Entry 6V8K (X-ray diffraction, 1.84 A resolution); this record covers chain A.

[Chain A]
Name: Histone acetyltransferase p300
Source organism: Homo sapiens
Notes: EC 2.3.1.48, 2.3.1.-
Reference sequence: Q09472 (EP300_HUMAN); numbering as in UniProt; present here: 1287-1519, 1581-1663
Amino-acid sequence (323 residues; row label = number of the first residue in the row; note: 56 numbers in that range are skipped by the numbering (no residue carries them; nothing is unmodelled there)):
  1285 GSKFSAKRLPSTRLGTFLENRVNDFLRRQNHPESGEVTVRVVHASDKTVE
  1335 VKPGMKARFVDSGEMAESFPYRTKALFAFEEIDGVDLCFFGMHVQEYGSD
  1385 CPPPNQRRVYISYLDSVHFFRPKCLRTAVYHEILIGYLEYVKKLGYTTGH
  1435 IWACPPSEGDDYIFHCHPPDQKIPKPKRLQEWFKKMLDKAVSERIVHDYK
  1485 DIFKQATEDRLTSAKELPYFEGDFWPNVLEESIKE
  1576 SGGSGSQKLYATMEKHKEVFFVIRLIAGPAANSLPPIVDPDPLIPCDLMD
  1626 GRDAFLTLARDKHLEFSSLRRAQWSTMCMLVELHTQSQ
Not modelled in the structure: 1285, 1576-1581, 1663
Construct notes: expression tag (1285-1286); engineered mutation F1467 (Tyr in Q09472); linker (1576-1580)
Small-molecule neighbours:
  - coenzyme A (COA): Y1397, L1398, D1399, S1400, R1410, T1411, Y1414, W1436, C1438, P1439, P1440, Y1446, Q1455, K1456, I1457, P1458, K1459, R1462, L1463, W1466, F1467
  - QS4 (1-(2-methyl-1H-indol-3-yl)-2-[(2R)-2-methylpiperidin-1-yl]ethan-1-one): Y1355, Q1379, Y1394, I1395, S1396, Y1397, W1436, C1438, Y1446, E1505, G1506
Curated features (UniProtKB/Swiss-Prot):
  - region: Y1397 to D1399 (Interaction with histone)
  - binding site (acetyl-CoA): L1398 to S1400, R1410, T1411, I1457, R1462, W1466
  - modified residue (N6-acetyllysine): K1336, K1473, K1499, K1583
  - natural variant: S1650 (S1650Y: In a pancreatic cancer sample)
  - mutagenesis: T1357 (T1357L: 40% decrease in activity; T1357R: 40% decrease in activity. 90% decrease in activity; when associated with R-1505; R-1625 and R-1628), S1396 (S1396R: Loss of activity; when associated with R-1397; S1396W: Loss of activity; when associated with W-1396), Y1397 (Y1397R: Loss of activity; when associated with R-1396; Y1397W: Loss of activity; when associated with W-1397), D1399 (D1399Y: Abolished acetyltransferase and acyltransferase activities. Abolishes autoacetylation. Does not interact with TFAP2A and inhibits transcriptional coactivation of TFAP2A by CITED2 ...), F1504 (F1504A: Abolished acetyltransferase activity), E1505 (E1505R: 90% decrease in activity; when associated with R-1625 and R-1628. 90% decrease in activity; when associated with R-1357; R-1625 and R-1628), D1625 (D1625R: 70% decrease in activity; when associated with R-1628. 90% decrease in activity; when associated with R-1505 and R-1628. 90% decrease in activity; when associated with R-1357 ...), D1628 (D1628R: 70% decrease in activity; when associated with R-1625. 90% decrease in activity; when associated with E-1505 and R-1625. 90% decrease in activity; when associated with R-1357 ...), R1645 to R1646 (Increased acetyltransferase activity)

[Summary]
Ligands of chain A: coenzyme A and compound QS4. UniProt lists 8 acetyl-CoA-binding residues and 10
mutagenesis sites.
Chain A is Histone acetyltransferase p300 (Homo sapiens); the structure, Crystal structure of the p300
acetyltransferase domain with peptide-competitive inhibitor 2, was determined by X-ray diffraction together
with 6V8B, 6V8N and 6V90 from the same study.
